Entry 8U06 (X-ray diffraction, 1.60 A resolution); this record covers chains A and B.

== Chain A (and B) ==
Name: RedE
From: uncultured bacterium
Notes: chain B of this document is another copy of the same molecule, construct and numbering; everything in this record applies to it too
Reference sequence: A0A0F7G0Y4 (A0A0F7G0Y4_9BACT); residue numbers follow UniProt; this construct covers 1-295
Sequence (315 residues; each row starts with the number of its first residue; numbers below 1 keep their minus sign (Met-19 is residue -19)):
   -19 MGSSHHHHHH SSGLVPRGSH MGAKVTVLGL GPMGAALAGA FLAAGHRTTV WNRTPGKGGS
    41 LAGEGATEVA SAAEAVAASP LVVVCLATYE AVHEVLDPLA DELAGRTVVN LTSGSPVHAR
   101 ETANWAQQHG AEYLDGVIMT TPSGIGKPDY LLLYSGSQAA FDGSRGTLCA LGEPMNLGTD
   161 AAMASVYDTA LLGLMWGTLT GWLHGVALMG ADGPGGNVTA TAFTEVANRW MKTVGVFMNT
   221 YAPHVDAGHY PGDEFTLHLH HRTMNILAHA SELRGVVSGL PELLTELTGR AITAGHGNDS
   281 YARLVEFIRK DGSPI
Not modelled in the structure: -19 to 1, 291-295 (chain B: -19 to -1, 290-295)
Differences from the reference sequence: initiating methionine (-19); expression tag (-18 to 0)
Small-molecule neighbours:
  - Arcyriaflavin A (A7F), molecule 1: Ser93, Gly94, Ile118, Met119, Thr120, Thr121, Asp168, Leu172
  - Arcyriaflavin A (A7F), molecule 2: Trp210, Glu234, Phe235, Leu239, Arg242, Thr243, Ile246
  - NADP (NAP; NADP nicotinamide-adenine-dinucleotide phosphate): Gly9, Leu10, Gly11, Pro12, Met13, Gly14, Asn32, Arg33, Thr34, Lys37, Cys65, Leu66, Ala67, Ala71, Glu74, Val75, Leu91, Thr92, Ser93, Ile118, Thr120, Thr121, Pro122
What the authors report for this chain:
  - binding site for Arcyriaflavin A: Met119, Thr121, Asp168, Leu172, Trp210, Phe235, Leu239, Arg242, Thr243, Ile246
  - catalytic residues: Asp168
  - mutagenesis - D168A: abolished catalytic activity
  - mutagenesis - L239A, H249A, A250L: decreased catalytic activity
  - mutagenesis - M175A, R242A, I246H, L253E, R254A: unchanged catalytic activity

== Chain A / chain B interface ==
Residue-residue contacts - 190 pairs, chain A then chain B:
  Pro96(A) - Pro194(B)
  Pro96(A) - Arg254(B)
  Arg100(A) - Pro194(B)
  Arg100(A) - Gly195(B)
  Met119(A) - Trp210(B)
  Thr121(A) - Glu234(B)  hydrogen bond
  Pro122(A) - Glu234(B)
  Ser123(A) - Glu234(B)  hydrogen bond
  Asp129(A) - Lys212(B)
  Tyr130(A) - Thr213(B)
  Tyr130(A) - Val216(B)
  Leu131(A) - Arg209(B)
  Leu131(A) - Trp210(B)
  Leu133(A) - Val206(B)  hydrophobic
  Glu153(A) - Arg209(B)  salt bridge
  Met155(A) - Val206(B)  hydrophobic
  Met155(A) - Arg209(B)
  Leu157(A) - Val206(B)  hydrophobic
  Asp160(A) - Gly195(B)  hydrogen bond (side chain-backbone)
  Ala162(A) - Pro194(B)
  Ala162(A) - Gly195(B)
  Met163(A) - Gly195(B)
  Met163(A) - Val198(B)  hydrophobic
  Val166(A) - Met189(B)  hydrophobic
  Val166(A) - Pro194(B)
  Val166(A) - Gly195(B)
  Val166(A) - Arg254(B)
  Tyr167(A) - Met189(B)  hydrophobic
  Tyr167(A) - Val198(B)
  Tyr167(A) - Ala202(B)
  Tyr167(A) - Phe203(B)
  Tyr167(A) - Val206(B)  hydrophobic
  Thr169(A) - Leu188(B)
  Thr169(A) - Leu247(B)
  Ala170(A) - Gly185(B)
  Ala170(A) - Leu188(B)
  Ala170(A) - Met189(B)  hydrophobic
  Ala170(A) - Phe203(B)  hydrophobic
  Leu171(A) - Phe203(B)  hydrophobic
  Leu171(A) - Val206(B)  hydrophobic
  Leu171(A) - Ala207(B)  hydrophobic
  Leu171(A) - Trp210(B)  hydrogen bond (backbone-side chain)
  Gly173(A) - Gly181(B)
  Gly173(A) - Leu247(B)
  Gly173(A) - Leu260(B)
  Leu174(A) - Thr178(B)
  Leu174(A) - Gly181(B)
  Leu174(A) - Trp182(B)
  Leu174(A) - Ala207(B)  hydrophobic
  Leu174(A) - Met211(B)  hydrophobic
  Met175(A) - Trp210(B)  hydrophobic
  Met175(A) - Val214(B)  hydrophobic
  Met175(A) - Phe217(B)  hydrophobic
  Met175(A) - His240(B)
  Trp176(A) - His240(B)  hydrogen bond
  Trp176(A) - Thr243(B)
  Trp176(A) - Met244(B)
  Trp176(A) - Leu247(B)  hydrophobic
  Trp176(A) - Leu264(B)  hydrophobic
  Trp176(A) - Tyr281(B)
  Gly177(A) - Gly177(B)
  Gly177(A) - Thr178(B)
  Thr178(A) - Leu174(B)
  Thr178(A) - Gly177(B)
  Thr178(A) - Thr178(B)  hydrogen bond
  Thr178(A) - Met211(B)
  Thr178(A) - Val214(B)
  Thr178(A) - Met218(B)
  Leu179(A) - Met218(B)  hydrophobic
  Leu179(A) - Tyr281(B)  hydrophobic
  Thr180(A) - Leu264(B)
  Thr180(A) - Tyr281(B)  hydrogen bond
  Gly181(A) - Gly173(B)
  Gly181(A) - Leu174(B)
  Trp182(A) - Leu174(B)
  Trp182(A) - Met218(B)
  Trp182(A) - Tyr221(B)  hydrophobic
  Trp182(A) - Ala222(B)
  Leu183(A) - Tyr281(B)  hydrophobic
  Leu183(A) - Leu284(B)  hydrophobic
  Leu183(A) - Val285(B)  hydrophobic
  Leu183(A) - Ile288(B)
  His184(A) - Ile288(B)
  Gly185(A) - Ala170(B)
  Val186(A) - Val225(B)  hydrophobic
  Ala187(A) - Ile288(B)  hydrophobic
  Leu188(A) - Val166(B)
  Met189(A) - Val166(B)  hydrophobic
  Met189(A) - Tyr167(B)  hydrophobic
  Met189(A) - Ala170(B)  hydrophobic
  Pro194(A) - Pro96(B)
  Pro194(A) - Arg100(B)
  Pro194(A) - Ala162(B)
  Pro194(A) - Val166(B)
  Gly195(A) - Arg100(B)
  Gly195(A) - Asp160(B)  hydrogen bond (backbone-side chain)
  Gly195(A) - Ala162(B)
  Gly195(A) - Met163(B)
  Gly195(A) - Val166(B)
  Val198(A) - Met163(B)  hydrophobic
  Val198(A) - Tyr167(B)
  Thr199(A) - Asp226(B)
  Ala200(A) - Ala222(B)
  Ala200(A) - Val225(B)  hydrophobic
  Ala200(A) - Asp226(B)  hydrogen bond (backbone-side chain)
  Thr201(A) - Ala222(B)
  Thr201(A) - Pro223(B)
  Thr201(A) - Asp226(B)  hydrogen bond
  Ala202(A) - Tyr167(B)
  Phe203(A) - Tyr167(B)
  Phe203(A) - Ala170(B)  hydrophobic
  Phe203(A) - Leu171(B)  hydrophobic
  Thr204(A) - Asn219(B)
  Thr204(A) - Ala222(B)
  Val206(A) - Leu157(B)  hydrophobic
  Val206(A) - Tyr167(B)  hydrophobic
  Val206(A) - Leu171(B)  hydrophobic
  Ala207(A) - Leu171(B)  hydrophobic
  Ala207(A) - Leu174(B)  hydrophobic
  Asn208(A) - Asn219(B)  hydrogen bond
  Arg209(A) - Leu131(B)
  Arg209(A) - Glu153(B)  salt bridge
  Arg209(A) - Met155(B)
  Trp210(A) - Met119(B)
  Trp210(A) - Leu131(B)
  Trp210(A) - Leu171(B)  hydrogen bond (side chain-backbone)
  Trp210(A) - Met175(B)  hydrophobic
  Met211(A) - Leu174(B)  hydrophobic
  Met211(A) - Thr178(B)
  Met211(A) - Met211(B)  hydrophobic
  Thr213(A) - Tyr130(B)
  Val214(A) - Met175(B)  hydrophobic
  Val214(A) - Thr178(B)
  Val216(A) - Tyr130(B)
  Phe217(A) - Met175(B)  hydrophobic
  Met218(A) - Thr178(B)
  Met218(A) - Leu179(B)  hydrophobic
  Met218(A) - Trp182(B)
  Met218(A) - Thr204(B)
  Asn219(A) - Thr204(B)
  Asn219(A) - Asn208(B)  hydrogen bond
  Tyr221(A) - Trp182(B)  hydrophobic
  Ala222(A) - Trp182(B)
  Ala222(A) - Ala200(B)
  Ala222(A) - Thr201(B)
  Ala222(A) - Thr204(B)
  Pro223(A) - Thr201(B)
  Val225(A) - Val186(B)  hydrophobic
  Val225(A) - Ala200(B)  hydrophobic
  Asp226(A) - Thr199(B)
  Asp226(A) - Ala200(B)  hydrogen bond (side chain-backbone)
  Asp226(A) - Thr201(B)  hydrogen bond
  Glu234(A) - Thr121(B)  hydrogen bond
  Glu234(A) - Pro122(B)
  Glu234(A) - Ser123(B)  hydrogen bond
  His240(A) - Trp176(B)  hydrogen bond
  Thr243(A) - Trp176(B)
  Met244(A) - Trp176(B)
  Leu247(A) - Thr169(B)
  Leu247(A) - Trp176(B)  hydrophobic
  Arg254(A) - Val166(B)
  Gly255(A) - Ile288(B)
  Gly255(A) - Arg289(B)
  Val256(A) - Ile288(B)
  Val257(A) - Ile288(B)  hydrogen bond (backbone-backbone)
  Ser258(A) - Leu263(B)
  Ser258(A) - Ile288(B)
  Gly259(A) - Leu263(B)
  Leu260(A) - Gly173(B)
  Leu260(A) - Leu263(B)
  Leu263(A) - Ser258(B)
  Leu263(A) - Gly259(B)
  Leu263(A) - Leu260(B)
  Leu264(A) - Trp176(B)  hydrophobic
  Leu264(A) - Thr180(B)
  Tyr281(A) - Trp176(B)
  Tyr281(A) - Leu179(B)  hydrophobic
  Tyr281(A) - Thr180(B)  hydrogen bond
  Tyr281(A) - Leu183(B)  hydrophobic
  Leu284(A) - Leu183(B)  hydrophobic
  Val285(A) - Leu183(B)
  Ile288(A) - Leu183(B)
  Ile288(A) - His184(B)
  Ile288(A) - Ala187(B)  hydrophobic
  Ile288(A) - Gly255(B)
  Ile288(A) - Val256(B)
  Ile288(A) - Val257(B)  hydrogen bond (backbone-backbone)
  Ile288(A) - Ser258(B)
  Arg289(A) - Gly255(B)
  Lys290(A) - Gly255(B)  hydrogen bond (backbone-backbone)
Other interface residues (no listed pair), chain A (91 interface residues in all): Val97, Leu172, Gly196, Phe235, Ala250, Ala282, Phe287
Other interface residues (no listed pair), chain B (91 interface residues in all): Asp129, Leu133, Leu172, Gly196, Glu205, Phe235, Ala250, Ala282, Phe287

== Summary ==
The chain A/chain B interface involves 91 residues from each chain; the contacts include 22 hydrogen bonds and
2 salt bridges. Polar pairs include Glu153(A)-Arg209(B), Thr121(A)-Glu234(B) and Ser123(A)-Glu234(B). From the
paper: the catalytic residue Asp168(A); L239A, H249A and A250L of chain A reduce catalytic activity; 9
substitutions were tested in all.
Chain A and chain B are both RedE (uncultured bacterium); the structure, Imine reductase RedE bound with NADP+
and arcyriaflavin A (primary site), was determined by X-ray diffraction, deposited together with 8U04, 8U05
and 8U07.
